2VJV - chains A and D of the 6 polymer chains in the assembly; structure by X-ray diffraction, 1.90 A resolution.

[Chain A]
Protein: Transposase orfa
Organism: Helicobacter pylori
UniProtKB: Q933Z0 (Q933Z0_HELPY); residues 2-155 here = UniProt positions 2-155
Sequence (159 residues; row label = number of the first residue in the row; numbers below 1 keep their minus sign (Gly-3 is residue -3)):
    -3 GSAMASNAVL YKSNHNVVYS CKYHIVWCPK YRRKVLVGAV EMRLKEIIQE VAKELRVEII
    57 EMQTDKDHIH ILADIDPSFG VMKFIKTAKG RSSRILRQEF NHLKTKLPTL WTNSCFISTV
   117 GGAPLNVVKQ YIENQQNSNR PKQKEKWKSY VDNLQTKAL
Not modelled in the structure: -3 to 5, 131-155
What the authors report for this chain:
  - conformationally variable residues (helix shift, order/disorder transition): Tyr127, Asn133 to Leu155
  - mutagenesis - Y127F: abolished catalytic activity
  - mutagenesis - H64A: abolished catalytic activity (citing earlier work)

[Chain D]
Molecule: 26-nt DNA strand
Sequence (26 nucleotides; numbered 16 to 41; the number before each row is that of its first residue):
    16 AAAGCCCCTA GCTTTTAGCT ATGGGG
Ion coordination: Mg2+ near DG39 (its only coordinating residue here)

[How chain A and chain D interact]
Residue-residue contacts (19; chain A residue first):
  Ser9(A) - DA18(D)  hydrogen bond to the phosphate
  Asn10(A) - DA18(D)  sugar contact
  Asn10(A) - DT37(D)  phosphate contact
  Asn10(A) - DG38(D)  phosphate contact
  His11(A) - DA18(D)  sugar contact
  His11(A) - DG38(D)  salt bridge to the phosphate
  His11(A) - DG39(D)  salt bridge to the phosphate
  Asn12(A) - DA18(D)  sugar contact
  Asn12(A) - DA36(D)  base contact
  Asn12(A) - DG38(D)  hydrogen bond to the base
  Val14(A) - DA18(D)  phosphate contact
  Glu50(A) - DT37(D)  base contact
  Leu51(A) - DT37(D)  hydrogen bond to the base
  Arg52(A) - DT37(D)  base contact
  Asp72(A) - DT37(D)  sugar contact
  Ser74(A) - DA36(D)  phosphate contact
  Ser74(A) - DT37(D)  sugar contact
  Phe75(A) - DT37(D)  base contact
  Tyr127(A) - DA18(D)  base contact
Other interface residues (no listed pair), chain A (13 interface residues in all): Val13
Other interface residues (no listed pair), chain D (6 interface residues in all): DG19

[Overview]
13 residues of chain A and 6 residues of chain D are in contact; the contacts include 3 hydrogen bonds and 2
salt bridges. Polar pairs include Asn12(A)-DG38(D), Leu51(A)-DT37(D) and Ser9(A)-DA18(D). From the paper:
Y127F and H64A of chain A abolish catalytic activity; conformational variability at Tyr127(A) and Asn133(A).
Here chain A is Transposase orfa (Helicobacter pylori) and chain D is a 26-nt DNA strand. Entry 2VJV (Crystal
structure of the IS608 transposase in complex with left end 26-mer DNA hairpin and a ...) was determined by
X-ray diffraction (same publication as 2VIC and 2VIH).
